PDB entry 8C0O | electron microscopy, 3.90 A resolution | chains AC and AB of the 180 polymer chains in the assembly

# Chain AC (and AB)
Molecule: C protein
Organism: African cichlid nackednavirus
Notes: chain AB of this document is another copy of the same molecule, construct and numbering; everything in this record applies to it too
UniProtKB: A0A3S9H6T3 (A0A3S9H6T3_9VIRU); numbering as in UniProt (aligned over 2-174)
Chain sequence (175 residues; each row starts with the number of its first residue; numbering starts at 0):
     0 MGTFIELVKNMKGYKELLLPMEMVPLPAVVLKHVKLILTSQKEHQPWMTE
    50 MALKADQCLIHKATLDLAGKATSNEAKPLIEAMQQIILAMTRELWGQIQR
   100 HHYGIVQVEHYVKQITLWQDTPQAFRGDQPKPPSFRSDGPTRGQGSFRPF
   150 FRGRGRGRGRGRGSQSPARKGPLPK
Disordered / not traced: 0-1, 65-76, 133-174 (chain AB: 0-1, 66-76, 135-174)
Construct notes: insertion (1)

# Chain AC / chain AB interface
Pairs across the interface - 18 pairs, chain AC then chain AB:
  E21(AC) with P121(AB); F124(AB)
  M22(AC) with P121(AB); F124(AB), hydrophobic
  P24(AC) with D119(AB)
  V28(AC) with D119(AB)
  H32(AC) with T115(AB); L116(AB); D119(AB), salt bridge
  T38(AC) with K8(AB), hydrogen bond (side chain-backbone); M10(AB); G12(AB), hydrogen bond (backbone-backbone); Y13(AB)
  K41(AC) with K11(AB)
  W94(AC) with T120(AB)
  I114(AC) with F124(AB), hydrophobic
  Q118(AC) with F124(AB)
  P131(AC) with R125(AB)
Interface residues without a listed pair, chain AC (15 interface residues in all): K34, L35, S39, Y102
Interface residues without a listed pair, chain AB (14 interface residues in all): N9, E15

# Summary
15 residues of chain AC and 14 residues of chain AB are in contact, with 2 hydrogen bonds and 1 salt bridge.
Among the polar pairs are H32(AC)-D119(AB), T38(AC)-K8(AB) and T38(AC)-G12(AB).
Chain AC and chain AB are both C protein (African cichlid nackednavirus); the structure, African cichlid
nackednavirus capsid at pH 5.5, was determined by electron microscopy, deposited together with 8AAC.
